PDB entry 2N1T | solution NMR | chains B and D of the 5 polymer chains in the assembly

Chain B:
Name: Syntaxin-1A
From: Rattus norvegicus
Reference sequence: P32851 (STX1A_RAT); residue numbers follow UniProt; this construct covers 188-259
Sequence (72 residues; numbered 188 to 259; the number before each row is that of its first residue):
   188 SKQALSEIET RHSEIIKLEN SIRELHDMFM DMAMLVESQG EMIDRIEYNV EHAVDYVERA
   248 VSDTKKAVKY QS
Curated features (UniProtKB/Swiss-Prot):
  - site: K253, A254 (Microbial infection: Cleavage)
  - modified residue: S188 (Phosphoserine)
  - cross-link (Glycyl lysine isopeptide (Lys-Gly)): K252 (interchain with G-Cter in SUMO), K253 (interchain with G-Cter in SUMO), K256 (interchain with G-Cter in SUMO)
What the authors report for this chain:
  - mutagenesis - E228K/D231K: decreased binding to Synaptotagmin-1

Chain D:
Name: Synaptosomal-associated protein 25
From: Homo sapiens
Notes: fragment: C-terminal domain
Reference sequence: P60880 (SNP25_HUMAN); residues 131-204 here = UniProt positions 131-204
Sequence (74 residues; numbered 131 to 204; the number before each row is that of its first residue):
   131 GGFIRRVTND ARENEMDENL EQVSGIIGNL RHMALDMGNE IDTQNRQIDR IMEKADSNKT
   191 RIDEANQRAT KMLG

How chain B and chain D interact:
Contacting residue pairs (8; chain B residue first):
  E194(B) - R135(D)
  E194(B) - V137(D)
  R198(B) - I134(D)
  R198(B) - R135(D)
  R198(B) - V137(D)
  R198(B) - E143(D)
  I209(B) - I157(D)
  M219(B) - M167(D)
Interface residues without a listed pair, chain B (8 interface residues in all): I202, L212, F216, V244
Interface residues without a listed pair, chain D (12 interface residues in all): R136, M146, L150, V153, L160, I192

In short:
Chain B and chain D form an interface of 8 and 12 residues respectively. From the paper: E228K/D231K of chain
B reduce binding to Synaptotagmin-1.
Chain B is Syntaxin-1A (Rattus norvegicus) and chain D is Synaptosomal-associated protein 25 (Homo sapiens);
the structure, Dynamic binding mode of a synaptotagmin-1-SNARE complex in solution, was determined by solution
NMR.
